Entry 2JCC (X-ray diffraction, 2.50 A resolution); this record covers chains A and B of the 5 polymer chains in the assembly.

[Chain A]
Molecule: HLA class I histocompatibility antigen, a-2 alpha chain
From: Homo sapiens
Notes: fragment: ectodomain, residues 25-299
UniProt: P01892 (1A02_HUMAN); residues 1-275 here correspond to UniProt positions 25-299 (UniProt number = residue number + 24)
Amino-acid sequence (275 residues; row label = number of the first residue in the row):
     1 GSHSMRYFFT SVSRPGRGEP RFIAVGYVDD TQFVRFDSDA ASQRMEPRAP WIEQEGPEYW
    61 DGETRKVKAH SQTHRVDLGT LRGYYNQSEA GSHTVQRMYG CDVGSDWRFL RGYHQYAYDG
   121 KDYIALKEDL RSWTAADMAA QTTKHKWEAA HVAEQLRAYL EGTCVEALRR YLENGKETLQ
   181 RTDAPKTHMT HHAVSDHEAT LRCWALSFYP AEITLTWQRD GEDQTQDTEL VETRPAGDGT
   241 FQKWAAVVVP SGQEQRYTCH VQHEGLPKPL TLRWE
Sequence notes: engineered mutation Ala-167 (Trp191 in P01892)
Disulfide bonds: Cys-101/Cys-164, Cys-203/Cys-259
From the paper describing this entry:
  - mutagenesis - W167A: decreased signaling in response to AHIII T cells
  - mutagenesis - E166A: unchanged signaling

[Chain B]
Molecule: Beta-2-microglobulin
From: Homo sapiens
UniProt: P61769 (B2MG_HUMAN); residues 1-99 here correspond to UniProt positions 21-119 (UniProt number = residue number + 20)
Amino-acid sequence (100 residues; numbered 0 to 99; the number before each row is that of its first residue; numbering starts at 0):
     0 MIQRTPKIQV YSRHPAENGK SNFLNCYVSG FHPSDIEVDL LKNGERIEKV EHSDLSFSKD
    60 WSFYLLYYTE FTPTEKDEYA CRVNHVTLSQ PKIVKWDRDM
Disulfide bonds: Cys-25/Cys-80
Curated features (UniProtKB/Swiss-Prot):
  - modified residue: Gln-2 (Pyrrolidone carboxylic acid)
  - glycosylation: Ile-1 (N-linked (Glc) (glycation) isoleucine), Lys-19 (N-linked (Glc) (glycation) lysine), Lys-41 (N-linked (Glc) (glycation) lysine), Lys-48 (N-linked (Glc) (glycation) lysine), Lys-58 (N-linked (Glc) (glycation) lysine), Lys-91 (N-linked (Glc) (glycation) lysine), Lys-94 (N-linked (Glc) (glycation) lysine)

[Interface between chain A and chain B]
Contacting residue pairs - 57 pairs, chain A then chain B:
  Phe-8(A) / Ser-55(B)
  Phe-8(A) / Phe-56(B)
  Phe-9(A) / Phe-56(B)
  Thr-10(A) / Phe-56(B)
  Thr-10(A) / Phe-62(B)
  Val-12(A) / Ser-33(B)
  Ile-23(A) / Leu-54(B)  hydrophobic
  Val-25(A) / Asp-53(B)
  Val-25(A) / Leu-54(B)
  Val-25(A) / Ser-55(B)
  Tyr-27(A) / Ser-55(B)
  Tyr-27(A) / Tyr-63(B)  hydrogen bond
  Gln-32(A) / Asp-53(B)  hydrogen bond
  Arg-35(A) / Asp-53(B)  salt bridge
  Arg-48(A) / Asp-53(B)  salt bridge
  Ser-92(A) / Met-0(B)
  Gln-96(A) / Phe-56(B)
  Gln-96(A) / Trp-60(B)  hydrogen bond (side chain-backbone)
  Gln-96(A) / Phe-62(B)
  Arg-97(A) / Phe-56(B)
  Met-98(A) / Lys-58(B)
  Tyr-113(A) / Lys-58(B)
  Gln-115(A) / Lys-58(B)
  Gln-115(A) / Trp-60(B)
  Tyr-116(A) / Trp-60(B)
  Ala-117(A) / Trp-60(B)  hydrophobic
  Asp-119(A) / Ile-1(B)
  Asp-119(A) / His-31(B)  hydrogen bond (backbone-side chain)
  Gly-120(A) / His-31(B)  hydrogen bond (backbone-side chain)
  Gly-120(A) / Trp-60(B)
  Lys-121(A) / Met-0(B)
  Lys-121(A) / Ile-1(B)
  Asp-122(A) / Trp-60(B)  hydrogen bond
  Thr-190(A) / Met-99(B)  hydrogen bond (side chain-backbone)
  His-192(A) / Asp-98(B)  hydrogen bond (side chain-backbone)
  His-192(A) / Met-99(B)  hydrogen bond (side chain-backbone)
  Arg-202(A) / Met-99(B)  hydrogen bond (side chain-backbone)
  Trp-204(A) / Met-99(B)  hydrogen bond (side chain-backbone)
  Val-231(A) / Gln-8(B)
  Glu-232(A) / Lys-6(B)  salt bridge
  Glu-232(A) / Gln-8(B)  hydrogen bond (backbone-side chain)
  Glu-232(A) / Ser-28(B)
  Thr-233(A) / Tyr-26(B)
  Arg-234(A) / Gln-8(B)  hydrogen bond
  Arg-234(A) / Tyr-10(B)
  Arg-234(A) / Tyr-26(B)
  Pro-235(A) / Tyr-10(B)  hydrogen bond (backbone-side chain)
  Pro-235(A) / Asn-24(B)
  Pro-235(A) / Tyr-26(B)
  Ala-236(A) / Arg-12(B)  hydrogen bond (backbone-side chain)
  Ala-236(A) / Asn-24(B)  hydrogen bond (backbone-side chain)
  Gly-237(A) / Arg-12(B)  hydrogen bond (backbone-side chain)
  Asp-238(A) / Arg-12(B)
  Gln-242(A) / Tyr-10(B)
  Gln-242(A) / Ser-11(B)
  Gln-242(A) / Arg-12(B)  hydrogen bond (side chain-backbone)
  Trp-244(A) / Met-99(B)  hydrophobic
Other interface residues (no listed pair), chain A (37 interface residues in all): Thr-94
Other interface residues (no listed pair), chain B (24 interface residues in all): His-13, Leu-65

[In short]
The interface between chain A and chain B involves 37 residues on one side and 24 on the other, with 18
hydrogen bonds and 3 salt bridges. Polar contacts include Arg-35(A)/Asp-53(B), Arg-48(A)/Asp-53(B) and
Glu-232(A)/Lys-6(B). From the paper: W167A of chain A reduces signaling in response to AHIII T cells; E166A of
chain A leaves signaling unchanged.
Chain A is HLA class I histocompatibility antigen, a-2 alpha chain and chain B is Beta-2-microglobulin, both
from Homo sapiens; the structure, AH3 recognition of mutant HLA-A2 W167A, was determined by X-ray diffraction
together with 2J8U and 2UWE from the same study.
